Entry 7R2M (X-ray diffraction, 2.40 A resolution); this record covers chains D and E.

# Chain D
Protein: Synaptojanin-2-binding protein, Annexin
From: Homo sapiens
UniProt: chimeric construct of P57105, A0A4W2GEM6: residues 6-103 from P57105 (SYJ2B_HUMAN) positions 6-103 (same numbers); residues 105-422 from A0A4W2GEM6 positions 71-388 (UniProt number = residue number - 34)
Amino-acid sequence (422 residues; each row starts with the number of its first residue):
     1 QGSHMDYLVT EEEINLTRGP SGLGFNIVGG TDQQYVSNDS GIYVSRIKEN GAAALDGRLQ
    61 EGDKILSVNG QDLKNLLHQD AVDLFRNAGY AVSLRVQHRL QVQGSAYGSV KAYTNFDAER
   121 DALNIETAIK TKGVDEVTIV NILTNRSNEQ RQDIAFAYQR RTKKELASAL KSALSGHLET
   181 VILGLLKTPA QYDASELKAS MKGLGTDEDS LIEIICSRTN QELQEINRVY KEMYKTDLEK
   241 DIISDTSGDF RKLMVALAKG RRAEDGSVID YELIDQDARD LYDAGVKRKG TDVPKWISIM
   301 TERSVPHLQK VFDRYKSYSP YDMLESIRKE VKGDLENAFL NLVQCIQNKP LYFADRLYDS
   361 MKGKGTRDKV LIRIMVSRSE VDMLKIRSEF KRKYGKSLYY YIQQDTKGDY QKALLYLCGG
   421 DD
Disordered / not traced: 1-5
Differences from the reference sequence: expression tag (1-5); linker (104); conflict Ile-243 (Val209 in A0A4W2GEM6), Pro-306 (Cys272 in A0A4W2GEM6), Asp-313 (Glu279 in A0A4W2GEM6), Arg-328 (Lys294 in A0A4W2GEM6), Arg-392 (Lys358 in A0A4W2GEM6)
Bound ions: Ca2+ site 1: Gly-133, Val-134; Ca2+ site 2 near Glu-179 (its only coordinating residue here); Ca2+ site 3: Gly-285, Arg-288, Gly-290, Glu-330; Ca2+ site 4: Ser-317, Met-361, Gly-363, Gly-365, Asp-405; Ca2+ site 5: Arg-328, Val-331, Glu-336

# Chain E
Protein: Vangl2 peptide
Amino-acid sequence (24 residues; row label = number of the first residue in the row):
   192 GSGSGGMRLQ SETSVMRLQS ETSV
Disordered / not traced: 192-200, 207-215

# Interface between chain D and chain E
Contacting residue pairs - 25 pairs, chain D then chain E:
  Leu-23(D) / Val-206(E)  hydrogen bond (backbone-backbone)
  Gly-24(D) / Val-206(E)  hydrogen bond (backbone-backbone)
  Phe-25(D) / Ser-205(E)
  Phe-25(D) / Val-206(E)  hydrogen bond (backbone-backbone)
  Asn-26(D) / Glu-203(E)
  Asn-26(D) / Thr-204(E)
  Asn-26(D) / Ser-205(E)  hydrogen bond
  Ile-27(D) / Ser-202(E)
  Ile-27(D) / Glu-203(E)
  Ile-27(D) / Thr-204(E)  hydrogen bond (backbone-backbone)
  Val-28(D) / Gln-201(E)
  Val-28(D) / Glu-203(E)
  Gln-33(D) / Gln-201(E)
  Gln-33(D) / Ser-202(E)
  Ser-45(D) / Glu-203(E)  hydrogen bond
  Arg-46(D) / Glu-203(E)
  Lys-48(D) / Ser-205(E)
  Lys-48(D) / Val-206(E)
  His-78(D) / Ser-202(E)  hydrogen bond (side chain-backbone)
  His-78(D) / Thr-204(E)  hydrogen bond
  Val-82(D) / Thr-204(E)
  Phe-85(D) / Val-206(E)  hydrophobic
  Arg-86(D) / Thr-204(E)
  Arg-86(D) / Ser-205(E)  hydrogen bond (side chain-backbone)
  Arg-86(D) / Val-206(E)
Other interface residues (no listed pair), chain D (15 interface residues in all): Gly-22

# In short
Chain D and chain E form an interface of 15 and 6 residues respectively, with 9 hydrogen bonds. Among the
polar pairs are Asn-26(D)/Ser-205(E), Ser-45(D)/Glu-203(E) and His-78(D)/Ser-202(E). Gly-133(D) and Val-134(D)
coordinate Ca2+ site 1. Gly-285(D), Arg-288(D), Gly-290(D) and Glu-330(D) form the Ca2+ site 3.
Here chain D is Synaptojanin-2-binding protein, Annexin (Homo sapiens) and chain E is Vangl2 peptide. Entry
7R2M (SYNJ2BP complex with a synthetic Vangl2 peptide (9mer)) was determined by X-ray diffraction, deposited
together with 7R2T.
